5Y6C - chain A; structure by X-ray diffraction, 2.40 A resolution.

Chain A:
Name: Helix-turn-helix domain-containing protein
From: Zymomonas mobilis subsp. mobilis (strain ATCC 10988 / DSM 424 / LMG 404 / NCIMB 8938 / NRRL B-806 / ZM1)
UniProt: A0A0H3G0N3 (A0A0H3G0N3_ZYMMA); residue numbers follow UniProt; this construct covers 1-148
Sequence (149 residues; numbered 0 to 148; the number before each row is that of its first residue; numbering starts at 0):
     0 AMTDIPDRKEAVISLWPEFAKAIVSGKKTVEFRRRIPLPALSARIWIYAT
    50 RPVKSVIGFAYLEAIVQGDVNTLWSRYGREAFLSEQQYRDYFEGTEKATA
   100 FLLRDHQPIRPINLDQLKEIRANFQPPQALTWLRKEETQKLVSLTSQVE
Not modelled in the structure: 0-3, 146-148
Differences from the reference sequence: expression tag (0); engineered mutation Ala128 (Ser in A0A0H3G0N3)
What the authors report for this chain:
  - mutagenesis - K53E: decreased binding to ssRNA
  - mutagenesis - K53E: decreased binding to ssDNA
  - mutagenesis - Y47F: decreased binding to RNA
  - mutagenesis - Y47F: decreased binding to DNA
  - mutagenesis - Y47F: decreased catalytic activity on RNA

Summary:
The paper reports that K53E reduces binding to ssRNA; K53E reduces binding to ssDNA.
Chain A is Helix-turn-helix domain-containing protein (Zymomonas mobilis subsp. mobilis (strain ATCC 10988 /
DSM 424 / LMG 404 / NCIMB 8938 / NRRL B-806 / ZM1)); the structure, Crystal structure of ZmASCH S128A mutant
protein from Zymomonas mobilis, was determined by X-ray diffraction together with 5Y6B, 5GUQ and 5GUS from the
same study.
